PDB entry 6IB1 | electron microscopy, 3.50 A resolution | chains D and A of the 8 polymer chains in the assembly

# Chain D (and A)
Name: Major head protein
From: Staphylococcus phage P68
Notes: chain A of this document is another copy of the same molecule, construct and numbering; everything in this record applies to it too
Reference sequence: Q859I3 (Q859I3_9CAUD); residues 1-408 here = UniProt positions 1-408
Chain sequence (408 residues; numbered 1 to 408; the number before each row is that of its first residue):
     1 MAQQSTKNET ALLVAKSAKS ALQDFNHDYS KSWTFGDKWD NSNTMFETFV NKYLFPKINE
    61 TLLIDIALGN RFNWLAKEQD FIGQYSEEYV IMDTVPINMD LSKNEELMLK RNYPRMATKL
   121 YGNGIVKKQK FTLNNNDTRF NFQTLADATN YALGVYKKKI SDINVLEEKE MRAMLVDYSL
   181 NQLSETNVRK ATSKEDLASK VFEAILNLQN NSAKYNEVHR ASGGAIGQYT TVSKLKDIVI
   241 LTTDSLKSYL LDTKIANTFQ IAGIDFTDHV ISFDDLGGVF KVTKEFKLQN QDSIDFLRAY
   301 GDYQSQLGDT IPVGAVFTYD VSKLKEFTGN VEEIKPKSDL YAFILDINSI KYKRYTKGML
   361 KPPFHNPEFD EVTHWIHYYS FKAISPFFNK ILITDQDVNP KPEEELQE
Not modelled in the structure: 1-3, 396-408 (chain A: 1-3, 397-408)

# Chain D / chain A interface
Residue-residue contacts - 89 pairs, chain D then chain A:
  Ala21(D) with Gln84(A); Asn123(A)
  Asp24(D) with Asn123(A); Ile125(A)
  His27(D) with Thr310(A); Pro312(A)
  Asp28(D) with Gln304(A); Ser305(A); Asp309(A)
  Tyr29(D) with Leu297(A); Asp302(A), hydrogen bond; Ile311(A), hydrophobic; Pro312(A); Ala315(A), hydrophobic; Val316(A); Tyr319(A), hydrogen bond
  Ser30(D) with Ile125(A); Ala315(A); Val316(A), hydrogen bond (backbone-backbone)
  Lys31(D) with Asn123(A); Ile125(A); Gly314(A); Ala315(A)
  Ser32(D) with Ile125(A); Glu170(A), hydrogen bond; Val316(A); Lys382(A)
  Trp33(D) with Met174(A), hydrophobic; Asp177(A); Val316(A), hydrophobic; Ile334(A), hydrophobic; Lys382(A)
  Thr34(D) with Gly122(A); Asn123(A), hydrogen bond (side chain-backbone); Lys382(A), hydrogen bond (backbone-backbone); Ala383(A); Ile384(A)
  Phe35(D) with Lys119(A); Tyr121(A); Tyr178(A), hydrophobic; Gln182(A); Ile384(A), hydrophobic
  Gly36(D) with Leu120(A); Tyr121(A)
  Asp37(D) with Lys119(A); Leu120(A), hydrogen bond (backbone-backbone)
  Lys38(D) with Lys119(A); Arg220(A); Ala221(A); Ser222(A)
  Trp39(D) with Ser222(A), hydrogen bond (backbone-side chain)
  Asn51(D) with Met116(A)
  Tyr53(D) with Thr118(A), hydrogen bond (backbone-side chain); Ser222(A); Gly223(A)
  Leu54(D) with Glu87(A); Met116(A), hydrophobic; Thr118(A)
  Phe55(D) with Glu87(A), hydrogen bond (backbone-side chain)
  Lys57(D) with Glu87(A), salt bridge
  Asn135(D) with Phe81(A)
  Asn136(D) with Phe81(A); Val126(A)
  Arg139(D) with Asp80(A), hydrogen bond (side chain-backbone); Phe81(A), hydrogen bond (side chain-backbone); Ile82(A); Gly83(A), hydrogen bond (backbone-backbone); Tyr355(A), hydrogen bond
  Phe140(D) with Phe81(A), hydrophobic; Gly83(A); Gln84(A); Asn123(A); Tyr379(A), hydrophobic
  Asn141(D) with Gly83(A)
  Phe142(D) with Ile82(A)
  Gln143(D) with Ile82(A)
  Leu145(D) with Ile82(A), hydrophobic
  Phe364(D) with Phe364(A), hydrophobic
  His365(D) with Lys361(A); Pro362(A)
  Pro367(D) with Lys361(A); Pro362(A); Trp375(A), hydrophobic; His377(A), hydrogen bond (backbone-side chain)
  Glu368(D) with Lys128(A), salt bridge; Tyr303(A), hydrogen bond; Trp375(A), hydrogen bond; His377(A)
  Asp370(D) with Lys361(A), salt bridge
Also at the interface, not in a pair above, chain D (39 interface residues in all): Ser20, Phe25, Asp40, Phe49, Val50, Thr144
Also at the interface, not in a pair above, chain A (60 interface residues in all): Tyr85, Tyr89, Arg111, Tyr113, Pro114, Lys130, Ala173, Lys281, Gln306, Phe317, Phe381

# In short
The interface between chain D and chain A involves 39 residues on one side and 60 on the other; the contacts
include 17 hydrogen bonds and 3 salt bridges. Polar pairs include Lys57(D)-Glu87(A), Glu368(D)-Lys128(A) and
Asp370(D)-Lys361(A).
Both chains are Major head protein (Staphylococcus phage P68). Entry 6IB1 (Icosahedrally averaged capsid of
empty particle of bacteriophage P68) was determined by electron microscopy, deposited together with 6IAB,
6IAC, 6IAT, 6IAW and 6Q3G.
